2R0Q - chains G and F of the 8 polymer chains in the assembly; structure by X-ray diffraction, 3.20 A resolution.

Chain G:
Molecule: 31-nt DNA strand
Sequence (31 nucleotides; row label = number of the first residue in the row):
     1 AACGTATGATTAGGGTGTATATTAATTTATA

Chain F:
Name: Putative transposon Tn552 DNA-invertase bin3
Organism: Staphylococcus aureus
UniProtKB: P20384 (BIN3_STAAU); residues 1-202 here = UniProt positions 1-202
Chain sequence (209 residues; row label = number of the first residue in the row):
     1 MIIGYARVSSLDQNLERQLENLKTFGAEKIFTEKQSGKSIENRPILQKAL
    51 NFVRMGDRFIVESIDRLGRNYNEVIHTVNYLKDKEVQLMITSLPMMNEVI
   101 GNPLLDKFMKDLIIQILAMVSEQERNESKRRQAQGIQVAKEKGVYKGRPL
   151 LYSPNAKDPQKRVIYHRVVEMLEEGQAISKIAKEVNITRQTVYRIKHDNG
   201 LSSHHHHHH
Not modelled in the structure: 35-41, 130-131, 201-209
Differences from the reference sequence: expression tag (203-209)
Curated features (UniProtKB/Swiss-Prot):
  - active site: Ser9 (O-(5'-phospho-DNA)-serine intermediate)
From the paper describing this entry:
  - catalytic residues: Ser9 (citing earlier work)
  - mutagenesis - R54E (1000-fold): decreased catalytic activity on recombination
  - mutagenesis - I100T: increased catalytic activity on isolated site Is (citing earlier work)
  - mutagenesis - T77I: increased catalytic activity on site I x site I substrates
  - mutagenesis - R54E/T77I: decreased catalytic activity on res x res recombination
  - mutagenesis - I164T (750-fold): decreased catalytic activity
  - mutagenesis - I100T/S153T/H166R: increased catalytic activity on res x res recombination

How chain G and chain F interact:
Contacting residue pairs (18; chain G residue first):
  DG15(G) with Ala177(F), phosphate contact; Ser179(F), phosphate contact; Lys180(F), phosphate contact
  DT16(G) with Ala177(F), phosphate contact; Ile178(F), hydrogen bond to the phosphate; Ser179(F), hydrogen bond to the phosphate
  DG17(G) with Arg189(F), hydrogen bond to the base; Tyr193(F), hydrogen bond to the phosphate
  DT18(G) with Arg189(F), hydrogen bond to the base; Gln190(F), base contact; Tyr193(F), base contact
  DA19(G) with Gln190(F), hydrogen bond to the base
  DA24(G) with Arg148(F), base contact
  DA25(G) with Arg148(F), base contact; Pro149(F), phosphate contact
  DT26(G) with Gly147(F), sugar contact; Pro149(F), sugar contact; Lys157(F), salt bridge to the phosphate
Also at the interface, not in a pair above, chain G (10 interface residues in all): DG14, DT27
Also at the interface, not in a pair above, chain F (14 interface residues in all): Tyr145, Lys183, Lys196

In short:
The interface between chain G and chain F involves 10 residues on one side and 14 on the other; the contacts
include 6 hydrogen bonds and 1 salt bridge. Among the polar pairs are DG17(G)-Arg189(F), DT18(G)-Arg189(F) and
DA19(G)-Gln190(F). From the paper: the catalytic residue Ser9(F); R54E of chain F reduces catalytic activity
on recombination; 6 substitutions were tested in all.
Here chain G is a 31-nt DNA strand and chain F is Putative transposon Tn552 DNA-invertase bin3 (Staphylococcus
aureus). Entry 2R0Q (Crystal structure of a serine recombinase- DNA regulatory complex) was determined by
X-ray diffraction.
